Entry 6VOF (electron microscopy, 4.51 A resolution (low resolution: residue-level contacts below are approximate; hydrogen-bond / salt-bridge calls are withheld)); this record covers chains C and F of the 26 polymer chains in the assembly.

[Chain C]
Name: ATP synthase subunit alpha, chloroplastic
Source organism: Spinacia oleracea
Notes: EC 7.1.2.2
Reference sequence: P06450 (ATPA_SPIOL); residues 1-507 here = UniProt positions 1-507
Chain sequence (507 residues; row label = number of the first residue in the row):
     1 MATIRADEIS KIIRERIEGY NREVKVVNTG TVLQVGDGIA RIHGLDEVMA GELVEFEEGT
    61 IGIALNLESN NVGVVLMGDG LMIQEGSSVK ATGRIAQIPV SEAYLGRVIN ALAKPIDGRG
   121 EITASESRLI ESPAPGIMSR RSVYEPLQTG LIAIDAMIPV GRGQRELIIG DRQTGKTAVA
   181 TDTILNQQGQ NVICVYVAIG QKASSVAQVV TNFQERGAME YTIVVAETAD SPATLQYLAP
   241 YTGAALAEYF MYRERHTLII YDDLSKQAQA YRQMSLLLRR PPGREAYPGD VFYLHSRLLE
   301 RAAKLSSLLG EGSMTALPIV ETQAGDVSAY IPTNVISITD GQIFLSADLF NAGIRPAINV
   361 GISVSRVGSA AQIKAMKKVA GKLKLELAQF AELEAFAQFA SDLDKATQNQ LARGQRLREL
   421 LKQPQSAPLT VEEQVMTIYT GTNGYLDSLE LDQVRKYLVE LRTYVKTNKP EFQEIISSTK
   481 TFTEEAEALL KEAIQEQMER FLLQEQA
Unresolved in the structure: 1-3, 505-507
Swiss-Prot annotation at these positions:
  - binding site (ATP): Gly170 to Thr177
  - site: Ser363 (Required for activity)
Small-molecule neighbours:
  - ADP (adenosine-5'-diphosphate): Val364, Ser365, Arg366, Val367, Leu385
  - ATP (adenosine-5'-triphosphate): Asp171, Arg172, Gln173, Thr174, Gly175, Lys176, Thr177, Ala178, Val179, Gln201, Lys202, Glu321, Phe350, Arg355, Pro356, Gln423, Pro424, Gln425

[Chain F]
Name: ATP synthase subunit beta, chloroplastic
Source organism: Spinacia oleracea
Notes: EC 7.1.2.2
Reference sequence: P00825 (ATPB_SPIOL); numbering as in UniProt (aligned over 1-498)
Chain sequence (498 residues; each row starts with the number of its first residue):
     1 MRINPTTSDP GVSTLEKKNL GRIAQIIGPV LDVAFPPGKM PNIYNALIVK GRDTAGQPMN
    61 VTCEVQQLLG NNRVRAVAMS ATDGLTRGME VIDTGAPLSV PVGGATLGRI FNVLGEPVDN
   121 LGPVDTRTTS PIHRSAPAFT QLDTKLSIFE TGIKVVDLLA PYRRGGKIGL FGGAGVGKTV
   181 LIMELINNIA KAHGGVSVFG GVGERTREGN DLYMEMKESG VINEQNIAES KVALVYGQMN
   241 EPPGARMRVG LTALTMAEYF RDVNEQDVLL FIDNIFRFVQ AGSEVSALLG RMPSAVGYQP
   301 TLSTEMGSLQ ERITSTKEGS ITSIQAVYVP ADDLTDPAPA TTFAHLDATT VLSRGLAAKG
   361 IYPAVDPLDS TSTMLQPRIV GEEHYEIAQR VKETLQRYKE LQDIIAILGL DELSEEDRLT
   421 VARARKIERF LSQPFFVAEV FTGSPGKYVG LAETIRGFQL ILSGELDSLP EQAFYLVGNI
   481 DEATAKAMNL EMESKLKK
Unresolved in the structure: 1-16, 495-498
Swiss-Prot annotation at these positions:
  - binding site (ATP): Gly172 to Thr179
Small-molecule neighbours:
  - ATP (adenosine-5'-triphosphate), molecule 1: Gly173, Gly175, Val176, Gly177, Lys178, Thr179, Val180, Arg205, Asp273, Asn274, Tyr362, Pro363, Phe435, Ala438, Phe441, Thr442
  - ATP, molecule 2: Phe343, Ser372, Thr373, Leu375, Gln376, Tyr385

[How chain C and chain F interact]
Contacting residue pairs (83):
  Gln34(C) - Leu68(F)
  Gln34(C) - Leu69(F)
  Gln34(C) - Gly70(F)
  Val35(C) - Leu68(F)
  Gly36(C) - Gln67(F)
  Asp37(C) - Gln67(F)
  Asp37(C) - Arg291(F)
  Asp37(C) - Thr301(F)
  Gly80(C) - Ile43(F)
  Leu81(C) - Asn42(F)
  Leu81(C) - Ile43(F)
  Leu81(C) - Tyr44(F)
  Met82(C) - Pro41(F)
  Met82(C) - Asn42(F)
  Met82(C) - Ile43(F)
  Ile83(C) - Ile43(F)
  Ile83(C) - Leu68(F)
  Gln84(C) - Gly38(F)
  Gln84(C) - Lys39(F)
  Gln84(C) - Met40(F)
  Glu85(C) - Met40(F)
  Glu85(C) - Leu68(F)
  Glu85(C) - Gly70(F)
  Glu85(C) - Asn72(F)
  Glu85(C) - Arg73(F)
  Ile116(C) - Phe139(F)
  Asp117(C) - Phe139(F)
  Asp117(C) - Thr140(F)
  Gly118(C) - Phe139(F)
  Arg172(C) - Ala340(F)
  Arg172(C) - Phe343(F)
  Arg172(C) - Ala344(F)
  Gln173(C) - Phe343(F)
  Gln173(C) - Asp369(F)
  Gln173(C) - Thr371(F)
  Gln201(C) - Glu311(F)
  Lys202(C) - Glu311(F)
  Lys202(C) - Ala344(F)
  Lys202(C) - His345(F)
  Lys202(C) - Leu346(F)
  Ala203(C) - Leu142(F)
  Ala203(C) - Glu311(F)
  Ala207(C) - Leu142(F)
  Gln208(C) - Leu146(F)
  Gln208(C) - Arg378(F)
  Thr228(C) - Glu311(F)
  Ala229(C) - Gly307(F)
  Ala229(C) - Glu311(F)
  Ala229(C) - His345(F)
  Asp230(C) - Ala136(F)
  Asp230(C) - Gly307(F)
  Asp230(C) - Ser308(F)
  Asp230(C) - Glu311(F)
  Ala233(C) - Thr304(F)
  Lys266(C) - Ala340(F)
  Lys266(C) - Thr341(F)
  Gln269(C) - Thr341(F)
  Arg272(C) - Ala295(F)
  Gln273(C) - Pro300(F)
  Gln273(C) - Thr301(F)
  Gln273(C) - Ser303(F)
  Gln273(C) - Thr304(F)
  Leu276(C) - Met292(F)
  Leu276(C) - Pro293(F)
  Leu276(C) - Pro300(F)
  Leu277(C) - Arg291(F)
  Leu277(C) - Thr301(F)
  Arg279(C) - Met292(F)
  Pro282(C) - Met292(F)
  Ala286(C) - Ser294(F)
  Ala286(C) - Ala295(F)
  Gln323(C) - Thr335(F)
  Gln323(C) - Ala340(F)
  Ala347(C) - Gln396(F)
  Asp348(C) - Gln396(F)
  Asn351(C) - Leu368(F)
  Asn351(C) - Lys392(F)
  Asn351(C) - Glu393(F)
  Asn351(C) - Gln396(F)
  Ala352(C) - Glu393(F)
  Gly353(C) - Glu393(F)
  Arg355(C) - Gln389(F)
  Arg355(C) - Glu393(F)
Also at the interface, not in a pair above, chain C (48 interface residues in all): Leu33, Asp79, Asp171, Ser204, Glu215, Ser231, Pro281, Gln425
Also at the interface, not in a pair above, chain F (52 interface residues in all): Asp143, Gly290, Arg312, Asp347, Thr349, Gln376, Glu400

[Summary]
Chain C and chain F form an interface of 48 and 52 residues respectively. One ATP molecule is bound between
chain C and chain F. Chain C binds ADP. Bound to chain F: ATP.
Here chain C is ATP synthase subunit alpha, chloroplastic and chain F is ATP synthase subunit beta,
chloroplastic, both from Spinacia oleracea. Entry 6VOF (Chloroplast ATP synthase (O2, CF1FO)) was determined
by electron microscopy together with 6VM1, 6VM4, 6VMB, 6VMD, 6VMG, 6VOG and 8 further entries from the same
study.
